4XSX - chains A and C of the 6 polymer chains in the assembly; structure by X-ray diffraction, 3.71 A resolution.

[Chain A]
Name: DNA-directed RNA polymerase subunit alpha
From: Escherichia coli O139:H28 (strain E24377A / ETEC)
Notes: EC 2.7.7.6
UniProtKB: A7ZSI4 (RPOA_ECO24); residue numbers follow UniProt; this construct covers 1-234
Sequence (239 residues; numbered 1 to 239; the number before each row is that of its first residue):
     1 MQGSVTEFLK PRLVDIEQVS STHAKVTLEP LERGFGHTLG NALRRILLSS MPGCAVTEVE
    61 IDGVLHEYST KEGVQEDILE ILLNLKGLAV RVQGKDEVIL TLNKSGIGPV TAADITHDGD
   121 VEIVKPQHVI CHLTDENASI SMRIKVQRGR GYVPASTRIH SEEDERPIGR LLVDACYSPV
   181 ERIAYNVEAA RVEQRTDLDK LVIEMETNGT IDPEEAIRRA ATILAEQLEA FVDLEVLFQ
Unresolved in the structure: 1-7, 232-239
Sequence notes: expression tag (235-239)

[Chain C]
Name: DNA-directed RNA polymerase subunit beta
From: Escherichia coli O139:H28 (strain E24377A / ETEC)
Notes: EC 2.7.7.6
UniProtKB: A7ZUK1 (RPOB_ECO24); numbering as in UniProt (aligned over 1-1342)
Sequence (1342 residues; numbered 1 to 1342; the number before each row is that of its first residue):
     1 MVYSYTEKKR IRKDFGKRPQ VLDVPYLLSI QLDSFQKFIE QDPEGQYGLE AAFRSVFPIQ
    61 SYSGNSELQY VSYRLGEPVF DVQECQIRGV TYSAPLRVKL RLVIYEREAP EGTVKDIKEQ
   121 EVYMGEIPLM TDNGTFVING TERVIVSQLH RSPGVFFDSD KGKTHSSGKV LYNARIIPYR
   181 GSWLDFEFDP KDNLFVRIDR RRKLPATIIL RALNYTTEQI LDLFFEKVIF EIRDNKLQME
   241 LVPERLRGET ASFDIEANGK VYVEKGRRIT ARHIRQLEKD DVKLIEVPVE YIAGKVVAKD
   301 YIDESTGELI CAANMELSLD LLAKLSQSGH KRIETLFTND LDHGPYISET LRVDPTNDRL
   361 SALVEIYRMM RPGEPPTREA AESLFENLFF SEDRYDLSAV GRMKFNRSLL REEIEGSGIL
   421 SKDDIIDVMK KLIDIRNGKG EVDDIDHLGN RRIRSVGEMA ENQFRVGLVR VERAVKERLS
   481 LGDLDTLMPQ DMINAKPISA AVKEFFGSSQ LSQFMDQNNP LSEITHKRRI SALGPGGLTR
   541 ERAGFEVRDV HPTHYGRVCP IETPEGPNIG LINSLSVYAQ TNEYGFLETP YRKVTDGVVT
   601 DEIHYLSAIE EGNYVIAQAN SNLDEEGHFV EDLVTCRSKG ESSLFSRDQV DYMDVSTQQV
   661 VSVGASLIPF LEHDDANRAL MGANMQRQAV PTLRADKPLV GTGMERAVAV DSGVTAVAKR
   721 GGVVQYVDAS RIVIKVNEDE MYPGEAGIDI YNLTKYTRSN QNTCINQMPC VSLGEPVERG
   781 DVLADGPSTD LGELALGQNM RVAFMPWNGY NFEDSILVSE RVVQEDRFTT IHIQELACVS
   841 RDTKLGPEEI TADIPNVGEA ALSKLDESGI VYIGAEVTGG DILVGKVTPK GETQLTPEEK
   901 LLRAIFGEKA SDVKDSSLRV PNGVSGTVID VQVFTRDGVE KDKRALEIEE MQLKQAKKDL
   961 SEELQILEAG LFSRIRAVLV AGGVEAEKLD KLPRDRWLEL GLTDEEKQNQ LEQLAEQYDE
  1021 LKHEFEKKLE AKRRKITQGD DLAPGVLKIV KVYLAVKRRI QPGDKMAGRH GNKGVISKIN
  1081 PIEDMPYDEN GTPVDIVLNP LGVPSRMNIG QILETHLGMA AKGIGDKINA MLKQQQEVAK
  1141 LREFIQRAYD LGADVRQKVD LSTFSDEEVM RLAENLRKGM PIATPVFDGA KEAEIKELLK
  1201 LGDLPTSGQI RLYDGRTGEQ FERPVTVGYM YMLKLNHLVD DKMHARSTGS YSLVTQQPLG
  1261 GKAQFGGQRF GEMEVWALEA YGAAYTLQEM LTVKSDDVNG RTKMYKNIVD GNHQMEPGMP
  1321 ESFNVLLKEI RSLGINIELE DE
Unresolved in the structure: 1-2
Residues lining bound ligands: 42S (N'-hydroxy-N-phenyl-3-(trifluoromethyl)benzenecarboximidamide): Val550, His551, Pro552, Tyr555, Arg637, Gly640, Glu641, Ser642
Swiss-Prot annotation at these positions:
  - modified residue (N6-acetyllysine): Lys1022, Lys1200
From the paper describing this entry:
  - binding site for 42S: Arg637, Gly640, Glu641, Ser642
  - mutagenesis - P560L, E562V, R637C, R637S, S642F, S642P: increased growth in response to CBR compounds (citing earlier work)
  - mutagenesis - P552L: increased growth (citing earlier work)
  - contacts within the chain: Thr525-Glu562 (hydrogen bond), Glu562-Ser662 (hydrogen bond), Glu562-Arg687

[How chain A and chain C interact]
Contacting residue pairs - 73 pairs, chain A then chain C:
  Thr22(A) - Lys1133(C)
  Asn41(A) - Tyr1087(C)  hydrogen bond
  Asn41(A) - Gly1215(C)
  Asn41(A) - Arg1216(C)  hydrogen bond (side chain-backbone)
  Asn41(A) - Thr1217(C)  hydrogen bond (side chain-backbone)
  Asn41(A) - Gly1218(C)
  Arg44(A) - Glu1083(C)
  Arg44(A) - Tyr1087(C)
  Arg44(A) - Gly1091(C)  hydrogen bond (side chain-backbone)
  Arg44(A) - Pro1093(C)
  Arg45(A) - Glu1083(C)
  Arg45(A) - Asp1084(C)  salt bridge
  Arg45(A) - Gly1215(C)  hydrogen bond (side chain-backbone)
  Arg45(A) - Arg1216(C)  hydrogen bond (side chain-backbone)
  Ser49(A) - Glu1083(C)
  Leu65(A) - Ile873(C)
  Leu65(A) - Gly874(C)
  His66(A) - Ile873(C)
  His66(A) - Gly874(C)
  His66(A) - Thr927(C)
  His66(A) - Val928(C)
  His66(A) - Ile929(C)
  Glu67(A) - Lys1057(C)  salt bridge
  Tyr68(A) - Tyr756(C)
  Tyr68(A) - Thr927(C)
  Tyr68(A) - Ile929(C)  hydrophobic
  Tyr68(A) - Ala1055(C)  hydrogen bond (side chain-backbone)
  Tyr68(A) - Lys1057(C)
  Thr70(A) - Ser730(C)  hydrogen bond
  Thr70(A) - Lys755(C)
  Glu72(A) - Tyr726(C)  hydrogen bond
  Glu72(A) - Asp728(C)
  Gly73(A) - Tyr726(C)
  Gly73(A) - Asp728(C)  hydrogen bond (backbone-side chain)
  Val74(A) - Asp728(C)  hydrogen bond (backbone-side chain)
  Val74(A) - Ala729(C)
  Gln75(A) - Val727(C)
  Gln75(A) - Asp728(C)
  Gln75(A) - Ala729(C)
  Gln75(A) - Val771(C)
  Asp77(A) - Ala729(C)
  Asp77(A) - Lys755(C)  salt bridge
  Asp77(A) - Tyr756(C)
  Asp77(A) - Asn766(C)
  Asp77(A) - Met768(C)
  Leu79(A) - Leu693(C)  hydrophobic
  Leu79(A) - Tyr756(C)
  Leu79(A) - Lys1057(C)
  Leu83(A) - Leu693(C)  hydrophobic
  Leu83(A) - Arg694(C)
  Lys86(A) - Asp826(C)  salt bridge
  Ile107(A) - Leu773(C)  hydrophobic
  Thr134(A) - Tyr726(C)
  Thr134(A) - Val727(C)  hydrogen bond (side chain-backbone)
  Thr134(A) - Asp728(C)
  Thr134(A) - Leu773(C)
  Tyr152(A) - Val823(C)
  Tyr152(A) - Gln824(C)
  Pro154(A) - Arg1059(C)
  Ser156(A) - Arg1059(C)
  Glu165(A) - Glu876(C)
  Leu172(A) - Glu876(C)
  Asp174(A) - Asp826(C)
  Glu181(A) - Arg821(C)  salt bridge
  Arg182(A) - Asn1090(C)
  Arg182(A) - Gly1091(C)
  Arg182(A) - Thr1092(C)
  Ile183(A) - Gly1091(C)
  Ala184(A) - Asn1090(C)
  Ala184(A) - Gly1091(C)
  Tyr185(A) - Tyr1087(C)  hydrogen bond
  Tyr185(A) - Gly1218(C)  hydrogen bond (side chain-backbone)
  Asn186(A) - Glu1089(C)
Also at the interface, not in a pair above, chain A (37 interface residues in all): Leu48, Lys71, Glu76, Glu80, Asp135
Also at the interface, not in a pair above, chain C (46 interface residues in all): Arg731, Pro769, Ile831, Lys958, Ile1082, Met1085, Asp1214

[Summary]
Chain A and chain C form an interface of 37 and 46 residues respectively, with 14 hydrogen bonds and 5 salt
bridges. Among the polar pairs are Arg45(A)-Asp1084(C), Glu67(A)-Lys1057(C) and Asp77(A)-Lys755(C). The paper
reports a binding site for 42S at Arg637(C), Gly640(C) and Glu641(C) among others; P560L, E562V and R637C of
chain C, among others, increase growth in response to CBR compounds; 7 substitutions were tested in all.
Chain A is DNA-directed RNA polymerase subunit alpha and chain C is DNA-directed RNA polymerase subunit beta,
both from Escherichia coli O139:H28 (strain E24377A / ETEC); the structure, Crystal structure of CBR 703 bound
to Escherichia coli RNA polymerase holoenzyme, was determined by X-ray diffraction (same publication as 4XSY
and 4XSZ).
